1EWK - chains A and B; structure by X-ray diffraction, 2.20 A resolution.

# Chain A (and B)
Protein: Metabotropic glutamate receptor subtype 1
From: Rattus norvegicus
Notes: fragment: extracellular ligand binding region; chain B of this document is another copy of the same molecule, construct and numbering; everything in this record applies to it too
UniProt: P23385 (MGR1_RAT); residues 33-522 here = UniProt positions 33-522
Chain sequence (490 residues; numbered 33 to 522; the number before each row is that of its first residue):
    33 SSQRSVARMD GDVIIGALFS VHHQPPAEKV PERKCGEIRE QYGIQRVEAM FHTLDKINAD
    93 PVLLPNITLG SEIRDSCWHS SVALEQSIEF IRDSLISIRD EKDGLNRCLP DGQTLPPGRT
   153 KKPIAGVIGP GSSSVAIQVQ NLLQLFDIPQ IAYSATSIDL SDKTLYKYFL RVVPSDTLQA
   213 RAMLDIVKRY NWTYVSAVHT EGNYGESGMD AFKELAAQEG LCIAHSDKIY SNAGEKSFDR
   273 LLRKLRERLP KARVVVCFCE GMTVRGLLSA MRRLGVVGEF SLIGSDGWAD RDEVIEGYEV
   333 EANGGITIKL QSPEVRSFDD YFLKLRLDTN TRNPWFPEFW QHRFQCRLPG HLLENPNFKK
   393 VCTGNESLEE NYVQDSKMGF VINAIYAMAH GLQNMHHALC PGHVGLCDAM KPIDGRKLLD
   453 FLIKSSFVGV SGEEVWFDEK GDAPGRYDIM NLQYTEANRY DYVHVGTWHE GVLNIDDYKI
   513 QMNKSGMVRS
Unresolved in the structure: 33-35, 125-153, 513-522 (chain B: 33-34, 125-153, 513-522)
Cystine bridges: C67-C109, C289-C291, C378-C394, C432-C439
Covalent attachments: N-acetylglucosamine (NAG) linked to N98, N223
Ion coordination: Mg2+: I89, D92, L95, L96
Ligand contacts: glutamic acid (GLU): Y74, W110, G163, S164, S165, S186, A187, T188, S189, Y236, D318, G319, R323, K409
Curated features (UniProtKB/Swiss-Prot):
  - binding site (L-glutamate): Y74, S165, S186 to T188, Y236, D318, K409
  - glycosylation (N-linked (GlcNAc...) asparagine): N98, N223, N397, N515
  - mutagenesis: C67 (C67S: Impairs protein folding and abolishes location at the cell surface), C109 (C109S: Impairs protein folding and abolishes location at the cell surface), C140 (C140S: Impairs homodimerization)

# Interface between chain A and chain B
Residue-residue contacts (29; chain A residue first):
  A59(A) with T196(B)
  V62(A) with T196(B)
  P63(A) with K195(B); T196(B)
  R65(A) with L177(B)
  S113(A) with Q176(B), hydrogen bond; L177(B)
  L116(A) with N173(B); L174(B); L177(B), hydrophobic
  E117(A) with L177(B)
  I120(A) with L174(B), hydrophobic
  Q170(A) with Q170(B); N173(B), hydrogen bond
  N173(A) with L116(B); Q170(B), hydrogen bond
  L174(A) with I120(B), hydrophobic
  Q176(A) with S113(B)
  L177(A) with R65(B); S113(B); L116(B), hydrophobic; E117(B)
  K195(A) with P63(B)
  T196(A) with A59(B); V62(B); P63(B)
  L197(A) with H111(B)
  K199(A) with P63(B)
  K260(A) with E238(B), salt bridge
Interface residues without a listed pair, chain A (21 interface residues in all): F178, D242, K245
Interface residues without a listed pair, chain B (23 interface residues in all): E60, F178, L197, K199, K260, Y262

# Overview
The interface between chain A and chain B involves 21 residues on one side and 23 on the other, with 3
hydrogen bonds and 1 salt bridge. Among the polar pairs are K260(A)-E238(B), S113(A)-Q176(B) and
Q170(A)-N173(B). Bound to chain A: glutamic acid.
Chain A and chain B are both Metabotropic glutamate receptor subtype 1 (Rattus norvegicus); the structure,
Crystal structure of metabotropic glutamate receptor subtype 1 complexed with glutamate, was determined by
X-ray diffraction together with 1EWT and 1EWV from the same study.
